PDB entry 3ZQT | X-ray diffraction, 2.29 A resolution | chain A

# Chain A
Molecule: Androgen receptor
Organism: Escherichia coli
Notes: fragment: ligand binding domain, residues 664-919
UniProt: P10275 (ANDR_HUMAN); residue numbers follow UniProt; this construct covers 664-919
Chain sequence (256 residues; row label = number of the first residue in the row):
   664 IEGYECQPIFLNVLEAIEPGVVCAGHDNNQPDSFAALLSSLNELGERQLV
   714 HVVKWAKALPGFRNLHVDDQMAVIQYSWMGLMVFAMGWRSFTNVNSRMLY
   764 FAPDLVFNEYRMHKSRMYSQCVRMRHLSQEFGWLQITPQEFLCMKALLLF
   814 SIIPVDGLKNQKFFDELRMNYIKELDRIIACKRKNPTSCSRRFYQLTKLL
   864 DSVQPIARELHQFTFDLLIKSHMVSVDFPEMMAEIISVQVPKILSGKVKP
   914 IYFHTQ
Disordered / not traced: 664-669
UniProt features mapped onto this chain:
  - natural variant: Val685 (V685I: In AIS), Leu701 (L701M: In AIS), Ser703 (S703A: In AIS), Val716 (V716M: In prostate cancer), Arg752 (W752R: In AIS; this construct carries the variant), Phe813 (L813F: In AIS; this construct carries the variant), Ile842 (I842S: In PAIS), Arg855 (R855K: In PAIS), Leu881 (L881Q: In prostate cancer), Val887 (M887V: In AIS; this construct carries the variant), Ile899 (I899T: In AIS)
Ligand contacts:
  - 30Z (4-[(2R,3S)-3-[(3,4-dihydroxyphenyl)methyl]-2-methylbutyl]benzene-1,2-diol): Ile672, Phe673, Pro723, Gly724, Asn727, Leu830, Asn833, Tyr834, Glu837, Arg840
  - testosterone (TES): Leu701, Leu704, Asn705, Leu707, Gly708, Gln711, Trp741, Met742, Met745, Val746, Met749, Arg752, Phe764, Met780, Met787, Leu873, Phe876, Thr877, Leu880, Phe891, Met895
Reported in the primary citation:
  - conformationally variable residues (side-chain flip): Asn727, Phe826, Glu829, Glu837, Arg840
  - binding site for 30Z: Phe673, Asn727, Leu830
  - contacts within the chain: Glu837-Arg840 (salt bridge)
  - mutagenesis - F673R, R840A: unchanged binding to 5
  - mutagenesis - F673R, R840A: unchanged binding to SRC23 peptide

# Overview
Bound to chain A: testosterone and compound 30Z. The paper reports a binding site for 30Z at Phe673, Asn727
and Leu830; F673R and R840A leave binding to 5 unchanged.
Chain A is Androgen receptor (Escherichia coli); the structure, Targeting the binding function 3 site of the
androgen receptor through in silico molecular modeling, was determined by X-ray diffraction, deposited
together with 2YLO, 2YLP and 2YLQ.
